2BS1 - chains A and B of the 5 polymer chains in the assembly; structure by X-ray diffraction, 2.80 A resolution.

# Chain A (and B)
Name: MS2 coat protein
Source organism: Bacteriophage MS2
Notes: chain B of this document is another copy of the same molecule, construct and numbering; everything in this record applies to it too
Reference sequence: P03612 (COAT_BPMS2); residue numbers follow UniProt; this construct covers 1-129
Amino-acid sequence (129 residues; numbered 1 to 129; the number before each row is that of its first residue):
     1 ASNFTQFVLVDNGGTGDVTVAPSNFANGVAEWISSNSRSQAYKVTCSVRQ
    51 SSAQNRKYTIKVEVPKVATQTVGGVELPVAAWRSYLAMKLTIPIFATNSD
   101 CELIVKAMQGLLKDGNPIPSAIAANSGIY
Differences from the reference sequence: engineered mutation A87 (Asn in P03612), K89 (Glu in P03612)

# Chain A / chain B interface
Pairs across the interface - 147 pairs, chain A then chain B:
  S2(A) with Y129(B), hydrogen bond (side chain-backbone)
  N3(A) with P117(B); A121(B); G127(B), hydrogen bond (side chain-backbone); I128(B); Y129(B), hydrogen bond (side chain-backbone)
  F4(A) with I128(B), hydrophobic; Y129(B), hydrogen bond (backbone-backbone)
  T5(A) with P117(B)
  F7(A) with N116(B); P117(B)
  L9(A) with K106(B); A107(B); G110(B)
  V10(A) with K106(B); A107(B), hydrophobic
  D11(A) with K106(B)
  N12(A) with K106(B)
  F25(A) with I128(B)
  A30(A) with I128(B), hydrophobic
  W32(A) with P117(B), hydrophobic; I118(B), hydrophobic; I128(B), hydrophobic
  Y42(A) with L103(B)
  V44(A) with L111(B), hydrophobic
  C46(A) with I118(B), hydrophobic
  V48(A) with G127(B)
  R56(A) with N125(B); S126(B)
  Y58(A) with A121(B); I122(B); N125(B); S126(B), hydrogen bond (side chain-backbone)
  I60(A) with L111(B), hydrophobic; I118(B), hydrophobic
  V62(A) with L111(B), hydrophobic
  V64(A) with L103(B), hydrophobic; A107(B), hydrophobic
  K66(A) with D100(B), salt bridge
  W82(A) with P93(B), hydrophobic; F95(B); A96(B), hydrophobic; D100(B)
  R83(A) with P93(B)
  S84(A) with T91(B), hydrogen bond (side chain-backbone); I92(B); I104(B)
  Y85(A) with K89(B); L90(B); T91(B), hydrogen bond (backbone-backbone)
  L86(A) with M88(B), hydrophobic; K89(B); M108(B), hydrophobic
  A87(A) with A87(B); M88(B); K89(B), hydrogen bond (backbone-backbone)
  M88(A) with A87(B); M88(B), hydrophobic
  K89(A) with Y85(B); L86(B); A87(B), hydrogen bond (backbone-backbone)
  L90(A) with Y85(B); L86(B), hydrophobic; I122(B), hydrophobic
  T91(A) with S84(B); Y85(B), hydrogen bond (backbone-backbone)
  I92(A) with S84(B); I122(B), hydrophobic
  P93(A) with A80(B); A81(B); R83(B); S84(B)
  F95(A) with K66(B), hydrogen bond (backbone-side chain); A81(B), hydrophobic
  A96(A) with N125(B), hydrogen bond (backbone-side chain)
  T97(A) with A68(B); N125(B)
  N98(A) with A123(B); A124(B); N125(B), hydrogen bond
  D100(A) with K66(B), salt bridge; V67(B), hydrogen bond (side chain-backbone); A68(B), hydrogen bond (side chain-backbone)
  C101(A) with I122(B); A123(B), hydrophobic; N125(B)
  E102(A) with A123(B)
  L103(A) with Y42(B); V67(B), hydrophobic
  I104(A) with V64(B), hydrophobic; S84(B)
  V105(A) with P119(B); I122(B), hydrophobic
  K106(A) with L9(B); D11(B); N12(B)
  A107(A) with L9(B); V64(B), hydrophobic
  M108(A) with L86(B), hydrophobic; L112(B), hydrophobic
  Q109(A) with L112(B), hydrogen bond (side chain-backbone); K113(B); D114(B), hydrogen bond
  G110(A) with L9(B)
  L111(A) with V44(B), hydrophobic; I60(B), hydrophobic; V62(B), hydrophobic
  L112(A) with M108(B), hydrophobic; Q109(B), hydrogen bond (backbone-side chain); L112(B), hydrophobic
  K113(A) with Q109(B)
  D114(A) with Q109(B), hydrogen bond
  N116(A) with F7(B)
  P117(A) with N3(B); T5(B); F7(B); W32(B), hydrophobic
  I118(A) with I60(B), hydrophobic
  P119(A) with V105(B)
  A121(A) with N3(B); Y58(B)
  I122(A) with Y58(B); L90(B), hydrophobic; C101(B); V105(B), hydrophobic
  A123(A) with N98(B); C101(B), hydrophobic; E102(B)
  A124(A) with N98(B)
  N125(A) with R56(B), hydrogen bond; A96(B); T97(B); N98(B), hydrogen bond; C101(B)
  S126(A) with Y58(B), hydrogen bond (backbone-side chain)
  G127(A) with N3(B); V48(B)
  I128(A) with N3(B); F4(B), hydrophobic; F25(B); A30(B), hydrophobic; W32(B), hydrophobic; C46(B), hydrophobic
  Y129(A) with A1(B), hydrogen bond (side chain-backbone); S2(B); N3(B), hydrogen bond (backbone-side chain); F4(B), hydrogen bond (backbone-backbone)
Other interface residues (no listed pair), chain A (69 interface residues in all): A1, V8, N55
Other interface residues (no listed pair), chain B (72 interface residues in all): V8, V10, P65

# Summary
The interface between chain A and chain B involves 69 residues on one side and 72 on the other; the contacts
include 25 hydrogen bonds and 2 salt bridges. Among the polar pairs are K66(A)-D100(B), S2(A)-Y129(B) and
N3(A)-G127(B).
Chain A and chain B are both MS2 coat protein (Bacteriophage MS2); the structure, MS2 (N87AE89K mutant) -
Qbeta RNA hairpin complex, was determined by X-ray diffraction (same publication as 1ZSE, 2B2D, 2B2E, 2B2G,
2BNY and 2BQ5).
